7Y6G - chains E and F of the 24 polymer chains in the assembly; structure by electron microscopy, 3.60 A resolution.

# Chain E (and F)
Molecule: Bacterioferritin
Organism: Streptomyces coelicolor
Notes: EC 1.16.3.1; chain F of this document is another copy of the same molecule, construct and numbering; everything in this record applies to it too
UniProt: Q9S2N0 (BFR_STRCO); numbering as in UniProt (aligned over 1-158)
Chain sequence (158 residues; row label = number of the first residue in the row):
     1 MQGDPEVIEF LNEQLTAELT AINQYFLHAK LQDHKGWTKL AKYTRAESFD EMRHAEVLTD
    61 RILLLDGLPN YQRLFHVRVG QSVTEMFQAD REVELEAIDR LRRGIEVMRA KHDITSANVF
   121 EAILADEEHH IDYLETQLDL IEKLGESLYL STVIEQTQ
Disordered / not traced: 158
Ion coordination: Fe2+: Glu18, Glu51, His54, Glu127; Fe ion: Glu51, Glu94, Glu127
Small-molecule neighbours: heme (HEM): Leu19, Ile22, Phe26, Phe49, Met52, Glu56, Tyr71
Swiss-Prot annotation at these positions:
  - binding site (Fe cation): Glu18, Glu51, His54, Glu94, Glu127, His130
  - binding site (heme b): Met52
From the paper describing this entry:
  - mutagenesis - K42A: decreased binding to Fe ion

# Chain E / chain F interface
Pairs across the interface (26):
  Asn23(E) with Tyr71(F)
  Phe26(E) with Glu56(F); Tyr71(F)
  Lys30(E) with Glu56(F), salt bridge; Asp60(F), salt bridge; Leu63(F)
  Leu31(E) with Leu63(F), hydrophobic
  His34(E) with Leu63(F)
  Arg45(E) with Glu56(F), salt bridge
  Glu56(E) with Lys30(F), salt bridge; Arg45(F), salt bridge
  Asp60(E) with Lys30(F), salt bridge
  Leu63(E) with Lys30(F); Leu31(F), hydrophobic; His34(F)
  Tyr71(E) with Asn23(F), hydrogen bond (backbone-side chain); Phe26(F); Leu27(F), hydrophobic
  Gln72(E) with Phe75(F), hydrogen bond (side chain-backbone); His76(F); Val77(F), hydrogen bond (side chain-backbone)
  Leu74(E) with Gln72(F); Leu74(F), hydrophobic
  Phe75(E) with Gln72(F), hydrogen bond (backbone-side chain)
  His76(E) with Gln72(F)
  Val77(E) with Gln72(F), hydrogen bond (backbone-side chain)
Interface residues without a listed pair, chain E (19 interface residues in all): Leu27, Leu64, Pro69, Arg73
Interface residues without a listed pair, chain F (18 interface residues in all): Leu64, Pro69

# Summary
19 residues of chain E face 18 of chain F across their interface; the contacts include 5 hydrogen bonds and 6
salt bridges. Polar pairs include Lys30(E)-Glu56(F), Lys30(E)-Asp60(F) and Arg45(E)-Glu56(F). Chain E binds
heme. From the paper: K42A of chain E reduces binding to Fe ion.
Chain E and chain F are both Bacterioferritin (Streptomyces coelicolor); the structure, Cryo-EM structure of
bacterioferritin holoform 1a, was determined by electron microscopy (same publication as 8JAX, 8JB0, 7Y6F,
7Y6P and 5XX9).
